PDB entry 1OEE | X-ray diffraction, 2.10 A resolution | chain A

== Chain A ==
Name: Hypothetical protein yoda
Source organism: Escherichia coli
Reference sequence: P76344 (YODA_ECOLI); residues 1-193 here correspond to UniProt positions 24-216 (UniProt number = residue number + 23)
Chain sequence (193 residues; numbered 1 to 193; the number before each row is that of its first residue):
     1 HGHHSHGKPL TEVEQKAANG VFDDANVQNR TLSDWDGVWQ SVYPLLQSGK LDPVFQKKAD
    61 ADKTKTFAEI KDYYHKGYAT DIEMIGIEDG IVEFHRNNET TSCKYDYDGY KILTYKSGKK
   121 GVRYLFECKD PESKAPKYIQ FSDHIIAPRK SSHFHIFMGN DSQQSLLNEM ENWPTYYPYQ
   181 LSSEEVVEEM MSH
Not modelled in the structure: 1-8
Disulfide bonds: Cys103-Cys128
Bound ions: Cd2+ site 1: Glu93, Glu188; Cd2+ site 2: His95, Glu185; Cd2+ site 3: His144, His153, His155; Cd2+ site 4: Glu169, Glu171
What the authors report for this chain:
  - Cd2+ coordination: Glu93, His95, His144, His153, His155, Glu169, Glu185, Glu188

== Summary ==
Glu93 and Glu188 form the Cd2+ site 1. His95 and Glu185 form the Cd2+ site 2. From the paper: Cd2+
coordination by Glu93, His95 and His144 among others.
Chain A is Hypothetical protein yoda (Escherichia coli); the structure, YodA from Escherichia coli
crystallised with cadmium ions, was determined by X-ray diffraction together with 1OEJ and 1OEK from the same
study.
